PDB entry 7KHC | electron microscopy, 4.14 A resolution (low resolution: residue-level contacts below are approximate; hydrogen-bond / salt-bridge calls are withheld) | chains A and B of the 10 polymer chains in the assembly

== Chain A (and B) ==
Name: DNA-directed RNA polymerase subunit alpha
From: Escherichia coli (strain K12)
Notes: EC 2.7.7.6; chain B of this document is another copy of the same molecule, construct and numbering; everything in this record applies to it too
UniProtKB: P0A7Z4 (RPOA_ECOLI); numbering as in UniProt (aligned over 1-329)
Amino-acid sequence (329 residues; each row starts with the number of its first residue):
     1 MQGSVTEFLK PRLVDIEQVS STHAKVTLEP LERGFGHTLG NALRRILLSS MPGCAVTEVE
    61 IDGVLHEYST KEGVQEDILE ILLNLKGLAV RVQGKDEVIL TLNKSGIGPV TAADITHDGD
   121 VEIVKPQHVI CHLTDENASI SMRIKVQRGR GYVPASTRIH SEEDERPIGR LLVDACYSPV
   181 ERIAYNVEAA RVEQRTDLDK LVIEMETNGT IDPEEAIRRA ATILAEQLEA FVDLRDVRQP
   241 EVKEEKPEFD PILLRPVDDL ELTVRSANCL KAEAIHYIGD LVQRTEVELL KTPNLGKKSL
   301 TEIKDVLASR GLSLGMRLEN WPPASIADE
Not modelled in the structure: 1-6, 316-329 (chain B: 1-5, 322-329)
Swiss-Prot annotation at these positions:
  - region: E162 to E165 (Required for interaction with Crp at class II promoters)
  - modified residue: R265 (ADP-ribosylarginine), K297 (N6-acetyllysine), K298 (N6-acetyllysine)
  - mutagenesis: R45 (R45C: In rpoA112; temperature-sensitive, blocks RNA polymerase assembly), E162 to E165 (5-fold decrease in CRP-class II promoter-dependent transcription), E165 (E165K: 5-fold decrease in CRP-class II promoter-dependent transcription), R191 (R191C: In rpoA101; temperature-sensitive)
Ligand contacts: chapso (1N7): E72, D135, E136
What the authors report for this chain:
  - binding site for DNA/RNA: R265, N294, K298

== Chain A / chain B interface ==
Residue-residue contacts - 63 pairs, chain A then chain B:
  E7(A) with R150(B)
  F8(A) with R150(B)
  L9(A) with Q227(B)
  K10(A) with E226(B); Q227(B)
  P11(A) with Q227(B); A230(B)
  L28(A) with F231(B)
  G34(A) with R45(B)
  F35(A) with I46(B); S50(B); Q227(B)
  H37(A) with R45(B)
  T38(A) with A42(B); R45(B)
  L39(A) with L228(B)
  N41(A) with N41(B)
  A42(A) with T38(B)
  R45(A) with G34(B); H37(B); T38(B)
  I46(A) with F35(B)
  S50(A) with F8(B)
  R150(A) with E7(B); F8(B)
  R218(A) with A230(B); F231(B); D233(B)
  A221(A) with L228(B); F231(B)
  T222(A) with V232(B); L234(B)
  I223(A) with F8(B)
  L224(A) with L39(B); L228(B)
  A225(A) with V232(B)
  E226(A) with K10(B)
  Q227(A) with L9(B); P11(B); L39(B)
  A230(A) with K10(B); P11(B)
  F231(A) with L28(B); L39(B); L43(B)
  V232(A) with R218(B)
  L234(A) with E214(B); I217(B); R218(B)
  R235(A) with V14(B); D15(B); E214(B)
  D236(A) with E214(B)
  R238(A) with Q18(B)
  K297(A) with K291(B)
  K298(A) with K291(B); T292(B); N294(B); L295(B); G296(B)
  T301(A) with K291(B)
  E302(A) with E273(B); P293(B)
Also at the interface, not in a pair above, chain A (45 interface residues in all): L13, E32, S49, L228, D233, T263, R265, S299, D305
Also at the interface, not in a pair above, chain B (48 interface residues in all): T6, I16, L31, P52, A221, I223, L224, E288, L290

== In short ==
The interface between chain A and chain B involves 45 residues on one side and 48 on the other. Chain A binds
chapso. Curated annotation (UniProt) lists 6 mutagenesis sites on chain A. The paper reports a binding site
for DNA/RNA at R265(A), N294(A) and K298(A).
Chain A and chain B are both DNA-directed RNA polymerase subunit alpha (Escherichia coli (strain K12)); the
structure, Escherichia coli RNA polymerase and rrnBP1 promoter closed complex, was determined by electron
microscopy (same publication as 7KHE, 7KHB and 7KHI).
